PDB entry 6VVZ | electron microscopy, 3.72 A resolution | chains F and P of the 10 polymer chains in the assembly

# Chain F
Name: RNA polymerase sigma factor SigA
Source organism: Mycobacterium tuberculosis
UniProtKB: P9WGI0 (SIGA_MYCTO); residue numbers follow UniProt; this construct covers 1-528
Amino-acid sequence (531 residues; each row starts with the number of its first residue; numbers below 1 keep their minus sign (Gly-2 is residue -2)):
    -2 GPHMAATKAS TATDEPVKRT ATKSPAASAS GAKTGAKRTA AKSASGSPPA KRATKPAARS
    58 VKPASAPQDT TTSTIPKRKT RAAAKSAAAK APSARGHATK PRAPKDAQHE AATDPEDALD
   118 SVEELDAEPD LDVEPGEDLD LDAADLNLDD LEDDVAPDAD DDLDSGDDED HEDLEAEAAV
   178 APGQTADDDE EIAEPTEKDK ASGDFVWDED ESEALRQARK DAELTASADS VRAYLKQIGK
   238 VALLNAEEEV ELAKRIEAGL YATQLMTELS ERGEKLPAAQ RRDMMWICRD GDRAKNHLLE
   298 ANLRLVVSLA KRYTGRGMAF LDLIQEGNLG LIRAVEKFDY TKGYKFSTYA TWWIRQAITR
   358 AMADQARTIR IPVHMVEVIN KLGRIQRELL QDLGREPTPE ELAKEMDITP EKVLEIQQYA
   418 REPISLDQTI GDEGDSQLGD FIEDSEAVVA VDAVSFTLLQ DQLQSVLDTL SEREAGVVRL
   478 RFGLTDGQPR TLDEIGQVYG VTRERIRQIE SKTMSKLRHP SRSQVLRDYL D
Not modelled in the structure: -2 to 208, 528
Sequence notes: expression tag (-2 to 0)
UniProt features mapped onto this chain:
  - DNA-binding region: Leu489 to Ser508 (H-T-H motif)
  - region: Ala225 to Ala259 (Sigma-70 factor domain-1)
  - motif: Asp319 to Gln322 (Interaction with polymerase core subunit RpoC)

# Chain P
Molecule: 90-nt DNA strand
Source organism: Mycobacterium tuberculosis
Sequence (90 nucleotides; each row starts with the number of its first residue):
    65 CGTGCTTGTT TCCGCCCGCT TCGGGGCAAC CCTGCCAGTC TAATACAAAT CCGGCAATGG
   125 AGTCAAGACC AGGTTCGGTC ATCCATAGCC
Not modelled in the structure: 65-76, 99-101, 142-154

# How chain F and chain P interact
Pairs across the interface (21):
  Arg313(F) - DC104(P)  salt bridge to the phosphate
  Trp349(F) - DT105(P)  base contact
  Arg352(F) - DT105(P)  hydrogen bond to the base
  Glu374(F) - DA107(P)  sugar contact
  Lys378(F) - DA107(P)  salt bridge to the phosphate
  Arg381(F) - DT103(P)  base contact
  Arg381(F) - DC104(P)  hydrogen bond to the phosphate
  Arg381(F) - DT105(P)  salt bridge to the phosphate
  Arg381(F) - DA106(P)  salt bridge to the phosphate
  Arg384(F) - DT103(P)  hydrogen bond to the base
  Arg478(F) - DG126(P)  salt bridge to the phosphate
  Thr488(F) - DA125(P)  phosphate contact
  Thr488(F) - DG126(P)  phosphate contact
  Leu489(F) - DG126(P)  hydrogen bond to the phosphate
  Arg500(F) - DA125(P)  base contact
  Arg500(F) - DG126(P)  hydrogen bond to the base
  Arg500(F) - DT127(P)  hydrogen bond to the base
  Glu501(F) - DC128(P)  hydrogen bond to the base
  Glu501(F) - DA129(P)  hydrogen bond to the base
  Arg504(F) - DT127(P)  phosphate contact
  Arg504(F) - DC128(P)  salt bridge to the phosphate
Interface residues without a listed pair, chain F (18 interface residues in all): Tyr310, Thr356, Asp490, Glu491, Gln505
Interface residues without a listed pair, chain P (11 interface residues in all): DA130

# Summary
Chain F and chain P form an interface of 18 and 11 residues respectively, with 8 hydrogen bonds and 6 salt
bridges. Among the polar pairs are Arg352(F)-DT105(P), Arg384(F)-DT103(P) and Arg500(F)-DG126(P).
Chain F is RNA polymerase sigma factor SigA and chain P is a 90-nt DNA strand, both from Mycobacterium
tuberculosis; the structure, Mycobacterium tuberculosis RNAP S456L mutant transcription initiation
intermediate structure with Sorangicin, was determined by electron microscopy (same publication as 6VVS, 6VVT,
6VVV, 6VVX, 6VVY and 6VW0).
